5AY8 - chains B and I of the 10 polymer chains in the assembly; structure by X-ray diffraction, 2.80 A resolution.

# Chain B
Molecule: Histone H4
Source organism: Homo sapiens
Reference sequence: P62805 (H4_HUMAN); residues 0-102 here correspond to UniProt positions 1-103 (UniProt number = residue number + 1)
Chain sequence (106 residues; row label = number of the first residue in the row; numbers below 1 keep their minus sign (Gly-3 is residue -3)):
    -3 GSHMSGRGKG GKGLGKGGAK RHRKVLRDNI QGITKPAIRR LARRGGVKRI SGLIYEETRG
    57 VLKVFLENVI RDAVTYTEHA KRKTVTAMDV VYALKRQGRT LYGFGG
Not modelled in the structure: -3 to 24
Construct notes: expression tag (-3 to -1)
UniProt features mapped onto this chain:
  - DNA-binding region: Lys16 to Lys20
  - modified residue: Ser1 (N-acetylserine), Arg3 (Asymmetric dimethylarginine), Lys5 (N6-(2-hydroxyisobutyryl)lysine), Lys8 (N6-(2-hydroxyisobutyryl)lysine), Lys12 (N6-(2-hydroxyisobutyryl)lysine), Lys16 (N6-(2-hydroxyisobutyryl)lysine), Lys20 (N6,N6,N6-trimethyllysine), Lys31 (N6-(2-hydroxyisobutyryl)lysine), Lys44 (N6-(2-hydroxyisobutyryl)lysine), Ser47 (Phosphoserine), Tyr51 (Phosphotyrosine), Lys59 (N6-(2-hydroxyisobutyryl)lysine), Lys77 (N6-(2-hydroxyisobutyryl)lysine), Lys79 (N6-(2-hydroxyisobutyryl)lysine), Thr80 (Phosphothreonine), Tyr88 (Phosphotyrosine), Lys91 (N6-(2-hydroxyisobutyryl)lysine)
  - cross-link (Glycyl lysine isopeptide (Lys-Gly)): Lys12 (interchain with G-Cter in SUMO2), Lys20 (interchain with G-Cter in SUMO2), Lys31 (interchain with G-Cter in SUMO2), Lys59 (interchain with G-Cter in SUMO2), Lys79 (interchain with G-Cter in SUMO2), Lys91 (interchain with G-Cter in SUMO2)

# Chain I
Molecule: 146-nt DNA strand
Source organism: Homo sapiens
Sequence (146 nucleotides; row label = number of the first residue in the row):
     1 ATCAATATCC ACCTGCAGAT TCTACCAAAA GTGTATTTGG AAACTGCTCC ATCAAAAGGC
    61 ATGTTCAGCT GAATTCAGCT GAACATGCCT TTTGATGGAG CAGTTTCCAA ATACACTTTT
   121 GGTAGAATCT GCAGGTGGAT ATTGAT
Not modelled in the structure: 146

# How chain B and chain I interact
Residue-residue contacts (6):
  Thr30(B) with DA61(I), phosphate contact
  Pro32(B) with DC60(I), phosphate contact; DA61(I), phosphate contact
  Arg36(B) with DC60(I), salt bridge to the phosphate
  Arg45(B) with DC69(I), sugar contact
  Lys77(B) with DG40(I), salt bridge to the phosphate
Interface residues without a listed pair, chain B (6 interface residues in all): Lys31
Interface residues without a listed pair, chain I (5 interface residues in all): DT70

# In short
6 residues of chain B face 5 of chain I across their interface, with 2 salt bridges. Polar contacts include
Arg36(B)-DC60(I) and Lys77(B)-DG40(I). UniProt lists a DNA-binding region on chain B.
Here chain B is Histone H4 and chain I is a 146-nt DNA strand, both from Homo sapiens. Entry 5AY8 (Crystal
structure of human nucleosome containing H3.Y) was determined by X-ray diffraction.
